PDB entry 3NVX | X-ray diffraction, 2.00 A resolution | chain A

# Chain A
Protein: Protein A39
From: Vaccinia virus
Reference sequence: P21062 (VA39_VACCC); residues 13-394 here correspond to UniProt positions 15-396 (UniProt number = residue number + 2)
Amino-acid sequence (383 residues; numbered 12 to 394; the number before each row is that of its first residue):
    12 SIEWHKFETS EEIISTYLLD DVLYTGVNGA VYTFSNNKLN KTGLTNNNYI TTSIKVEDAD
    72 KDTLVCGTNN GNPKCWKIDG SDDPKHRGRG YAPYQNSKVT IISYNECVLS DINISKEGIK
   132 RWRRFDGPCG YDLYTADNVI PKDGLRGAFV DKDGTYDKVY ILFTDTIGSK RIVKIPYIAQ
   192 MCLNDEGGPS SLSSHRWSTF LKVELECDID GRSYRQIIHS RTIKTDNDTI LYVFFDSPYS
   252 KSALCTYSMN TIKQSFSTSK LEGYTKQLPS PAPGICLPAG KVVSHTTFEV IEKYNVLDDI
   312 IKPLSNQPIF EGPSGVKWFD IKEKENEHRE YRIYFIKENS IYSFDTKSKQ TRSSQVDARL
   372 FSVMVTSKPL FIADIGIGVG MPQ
Not modelled in the structure: 68-71
Differences from the reference sequence: expression tag (12)
Disulfides: C77-C86, C118-C140, C193-C287, C218-C256
Covalently attached groups: N-acetylglucosamine (NAG) linked to N51
Reported in the primary citation:
  - post-translational modification sites: N51

# Summary
N-acetylglucosamine is covalently linked to N51. The paper reports a modification site at N51.
Chain A is Protein A39 (Vaccinia virus); the structure, Molecular mechanism of guidance cue recognition, was
determined by X-ray diffraction, deposited together with 3NVN and 3NVQ.
